PDB entry 5JTM | solution NMR | chains C and D of the 8 polymer chains in the assembly

== Chain C (and D) ==
Name: Protein-export protein SecB
Organism: Escherichia coli (strain 55989 / EAEC)
Notes: chain D of this document is another copy of the same molecule, construct and numbering; everything in this record applies to it too
UniProtKB: B7L735 (SECB_ECO55); numbering as in UniProt (aligned over 1-155)
Chain sequence (155 residues; numbered 1 to 155; the number before each row is that of its first residue):
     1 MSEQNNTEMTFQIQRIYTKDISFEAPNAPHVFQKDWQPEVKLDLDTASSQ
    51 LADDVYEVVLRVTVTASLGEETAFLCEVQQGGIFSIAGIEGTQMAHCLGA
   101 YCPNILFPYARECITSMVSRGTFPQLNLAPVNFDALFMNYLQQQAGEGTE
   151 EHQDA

== How chain C and chain D interact ==
Pairs across the interface (53):
  R15(C) - F32(D)
  R15(C) - T122(D)
  I16(C) - T122(D)
  Y17(C) - A28(D)
  Y17(C) - P29(D)
  Y17(C) - F32(D)
  Y17(C) - R120(D)
  Y17(C) - G121(D)
  Y17(C) - T122(D)
  T18(C) - F23(D)
  T18(C) - M117(D)
  T18(C) - R120(D)
  T18(C) - G121(D)
  K19(C) - F23(D)
  K19(C) - E24(D)
  K19(C) - A25(D)
  D20(C) - F23(D)
  D20(C) - E24(D)
  I21(C) - S22(D)
  I21(C) - F23(D)
  I21(C) - M117(D)
  S22(C) - I21(D)
  F23(C) - T18(D)
  F23(C) - D20(D)
  F23(C) - I21(D)
  E24(C) - K19(D)
  A25(C) - K19(D)
  P26(C) - A155(D)
  A28(C) - Y17(D)
  P29(C) - Y17(D)
  P29(C) - L51(D)
  P29(C) - E57(D)
  F32(C) - R15(D)
  F32(C) - Y17(D)
  L51(C) - P29(D)
  E57(C) - P29(D)
  I83(C) - P29(D)
  E112(C) - R120(D)
  C113(C) - R120(D)
  S116(C) - R120(D)
  M117(C) - I21(D)
  M117(C) - M117(D)
  R120(C) - Y17(D)
  R120(C) - T18(D)
  R120(C) - I21(D)
  R120(C) - E112(D)
  R120(C) - C113(D)
  R120(C) - S116(D)
  G121(C) - Y17(D)
  G121(C) - T18(D)
  T122(C) - R15(D)
  T122(C) - I16(D)
  T122(C) - Y17(D)
Other interface residues (no listed pair), chain D (25 interface residues in all): P26

== Overview ==
Chain C and chain D each contribute 25 residues to their interface.
Chain C and chain D are both Protein-export protein SecB (Escherichia coli (strain 55989 / EAEC)); the
structure, The structure of chaperone SecB in complex with unstructured PhoA binding site a, was determined by
solution NMR (same publication as 5JTL, 5JTN, 5JTO, 5JTP, 5JTQ and 5JTR).
